Entry 9GER (electron microscopy, 3.58 A resolution); this record covers chains A and I of the 14 polymer chains in the assembly.

# Chain A
Molecule: Histone H3.2
From: Xenopus laevis
UniProt: P84233 (H32_XENLA); residues 37-135 here correspond to UniProt positions 38-136 (UniProt number = residue number + 1)
Sequence (99 residues; each row starts with the number of its first residue):
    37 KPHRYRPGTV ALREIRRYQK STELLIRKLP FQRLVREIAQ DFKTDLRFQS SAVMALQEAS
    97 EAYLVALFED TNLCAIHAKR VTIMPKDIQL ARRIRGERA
Not modelled in the structure: 37-38, 134-135
Differences from the reference sequence: conflict Ala102 (Gly103 in P84233)
UniProt features mapped onto this chain:
  - modified residue: Lys37 (N6-methyllysine), Tyr41 (Phosphotyrosine), Lys56 (N6,N6,N6-trimethyllysine), Ser57 (Phosphoserine), Lys64 (N6-(2-hydroxyisobutyryl)lysine), Lys79 (N6,N6,N6-trimethyllysine), Thr80 (Phosphothreonine), Ser86 (Phosphoserine), Thr107 (Phosphothreonine), Lys115 (N6-acetyllysine), Lys122 (N6-(2-hydroxyisobutyryl)lysine)
  - lipidation: Cys110 (S-palmitoyl cysteine)

# Chain I
Molecule: Widom-601 DNA
Sequence (147 nucleotides; row label = number of the first residue in the row; numbers below 1 keep their minus sign (DA-73 is residue -73)):
   -73 ATCGGATGTA TATATCTGAC ACGTGCCTGG AGACTAGGGA GTAATCCCCT TGGCGGTTAA
   -13 AACGCGGGGG ACAGCGCGTA CGTGCGTTTA AGCGGTGCTA GAGCTGTCTA CGACCAATTG
    47 AGCGGCCTCG GCACCGGGAT TCTCGAT
Not modelled in the structure: -73, 73

# How chain A and chain I interact
Residue-residue contacts (13; chain A residue first):
  Arg40(A) with DG-8(I), base contact
  Thr45(A) with DC70(I), phosphate contact
  Arg63(A) with DA-14(I), sugar contact
  Arg72(A) with DT-23(I), salt bridge to the phosphate
  Arg83(A) with DT-24(I), phosphate contact; DT-23(I), phosphate contact
  Phe84(A) with DT-24(I), phosphate contact; DT-23(I), phosphate contact
  Gln85(A) with DT-24(I), phosphate contact
  Ser86(A) with DT-24(I), hydrogen bond to the phosphate
  Arg116(A) with DA-3(I), phosphate contact
  Val117(A) with DA-3(I), phosphate contact
  Thr118(A) with DA-3(I), hydrogen bond to the phosphate
Other interface residues (no listed pair), chain A (12 interface residues in all): Arg42
Other interface residues (no listed pair), chain I (8 interface residues in all): DC-2, DG71

# Overview
The interface between chain A and chain I involves 12 residues on one side and 8 on the other; the contacts
include 2 hydrogen bonds and 1 salt bridge. Polar pairs include Ser86(A)-DT-24(I), Thr118(A)-DA-3(I) and
Arg72(A)-DT-23(I).
Chain A is Histone H3.2 (Xenopus laevis) and chain I is Widom-601 DNA; the structure, Native dimeric
Myeloperoxidase bound to nucleosome core particle, intermediate state; composite map, was determined by
electron microscopy together with 9GEN, 9GEO, 9GEP, 9GEQ, 9IHD, 9IHE and 9IHF from the same study.
